Entry 8C41 (X-ray diffraction, 2.39 A resolution); this record covers chains A and B of the 6 polymer chains in the assembly.

Chain A (and B):
Name: Fused ParE30ParC55 CLEAVAGE COMPLEX of the TOPOISOMERASE IV
From: Streptococcus pneumoniae
Notes: EC 5.99.1.-; engineered mutation(s): Insertion of His at postion 648; chain B of this document is another copy of the same molecule, construct and numbering; everything in this record applies to it too
Amino-acid sequence (742 residues; numbered 403 to 1496; 352 numbers in that range are skipped by the numbering (no residue carries them; nothing is unmodelled there); the number before each row is that of its first residue):
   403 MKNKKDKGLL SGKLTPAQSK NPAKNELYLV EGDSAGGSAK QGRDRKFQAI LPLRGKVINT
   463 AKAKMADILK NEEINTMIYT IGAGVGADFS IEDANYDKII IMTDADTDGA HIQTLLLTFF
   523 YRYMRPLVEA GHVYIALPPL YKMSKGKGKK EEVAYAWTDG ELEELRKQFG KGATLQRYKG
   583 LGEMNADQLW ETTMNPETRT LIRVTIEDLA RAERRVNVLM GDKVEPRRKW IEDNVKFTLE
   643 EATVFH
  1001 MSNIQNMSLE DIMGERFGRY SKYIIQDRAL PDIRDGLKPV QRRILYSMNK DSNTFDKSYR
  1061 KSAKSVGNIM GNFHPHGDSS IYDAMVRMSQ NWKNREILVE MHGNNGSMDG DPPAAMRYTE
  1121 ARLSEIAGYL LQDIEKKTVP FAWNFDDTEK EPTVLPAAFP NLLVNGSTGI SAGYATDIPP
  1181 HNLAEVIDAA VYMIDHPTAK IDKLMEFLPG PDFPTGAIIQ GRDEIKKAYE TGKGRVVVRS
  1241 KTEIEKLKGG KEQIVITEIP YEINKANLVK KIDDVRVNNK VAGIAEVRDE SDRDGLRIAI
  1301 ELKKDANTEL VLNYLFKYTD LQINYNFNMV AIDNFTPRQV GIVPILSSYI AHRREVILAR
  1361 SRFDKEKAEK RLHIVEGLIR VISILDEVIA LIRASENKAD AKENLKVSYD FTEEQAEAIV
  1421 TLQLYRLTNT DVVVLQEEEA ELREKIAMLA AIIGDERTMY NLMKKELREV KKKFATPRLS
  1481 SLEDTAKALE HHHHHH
Not modelled in the structure: 403-414, 1487-1496
Metal / ion sites: Mg2+ site 1: Asp506, Asp508; Mg2+ site 2: Phe1316, Lys1317, Thr1319, Gln1322
Small-molecule neighbours: delafloxacin (TE9): Gly434, Asp435, Leu455, Arg456, Gly457, Ser1079

How chain A and chain B interact:
Contacting residue pairs (111):
  Gln420(A) - Asp1289(B)  hydrogen bond (side chain-backbone)
  Ser436(A) - Asn1104(B)  hydrogen bond (backbone-side chain)
  Ser436(A) - Ala1114(B)
  Ser436(A) - Ala1115(B)
  Ser436(A) - Tyr1118(B)
  Ser440(A) - Asn1104(B)
  Lys442(A) - Asp1111(B)  salt bridge
  Gln443(A) - Asn1104(B)  hydrogen bond
  Gln443(A) - Gly1106(B)
  Gln443(A) - Asp1111(B)  hydrogen bond
  Gln443(A) - Arg1293(B)
  Gly444(A) - Arg1293(B)  hydrogen bond (backbone-side chain)
  Arg445(A) - Arg1293(B)  hydrogen bond (backbone-side chain)
  Arg447(A) - Asp1289(B)  salt bridge
  Arg447(A) - Ser1291(B)  hydrogen bond (side chain-backbone)
  Lys544(A) - His1102(B)
  Lys547(A) - Arg1122(B)
  Gln578(A) - His1102(B)
  Gln578(A) - Glu1120(B)  hydrogen bond
  Gly584(A) - Gly1103(B)
  Glu585(A) - His1102(B)
  Glu585(A) - Tyr1118(B)
  Asn587(A) - His1102(B)
  Asn587(A) - Gly1103(B)  hydrogen bond (side chain-backbone)
  Asp589(A) - Arg1293(B)
  Gln590(A) - His1102(B)
  Trp592(A) - Arg1293(B)
  Lys1061(A) - Glu585(B)  salt bridge
  Ala1063(A) - Gly1067(B)
  Ala1063(A) - Met1070(B)  hydrophobic
  Lys1064(A) - Gly1067(B)
  Lys1064(A) - Asn1068(B)
  Lys1064(A) - Asn1072(B)  hydrogen bond
  Gly1067(A) - Ala1063(B)
  Gly1067(A) - Lys1064(B)
  Asn1068(A) - Lys1064(B)
  Asn1068(A) - Asn1068(B)
  Met1070(A) - Lys1061(B)
  Met1070(A) - Ala1063(B)  hydrophobic
  Met1070(A) - Arg1117(B)
  Asn1072(A) - Lys1064(B)  hydrogen bond
  Pro1075(A) - Lys1061(B)
  Gly1077(A) - Arg1117(B)
  Asp1078(A) - Arg1117(B)  salt bridge
  Ser1079(A) - Arg1117(B)  hydrogen bond
  His1102(A) - Lys544(B)
  His1102(A) - Glu585(B)
  His1102(A) - Asn587(B)
  His1102(A) - Gln590(B)
  Gly1103(A) - Gly584(B)
  Gly1103(A) - Met586(B)
  Asn1104(A) - Ser436(B)  hydrogen bond (side chain-backbone)
  Asn1104(A) - Gly439(B)
  Asn1104(A) - Ser440(B)
  Asn1104(A) - Gln443(B)  hydrogen bond
  Asn1104(A) - Gly584(B)
  Gly1106(A) - Gln443(B)
  Ser1107(A) - Gln443(B)
  Asp1111(A) - Lys442(B)  salt bridge
  Asp1111(A) - Gln443(B)  hydrogen bond
  Ala1114(A) - Ser436(B)
  Ala1115(A) - Ser436(B)  hydrogen bond (backbone-side chain)
  Met1116(A) - Met1116(B)  hydrophobic
  Arg1117(A) - Met1070(B)
  Arg1117(A) - Gly1077(B)
  Arg1117(A) - Asp1078(B)  salt bridge
  Arg1117(A) - Ser1079(B)  hydrogen bond
  Tyr1118(A) - Ser436(B)
  Tyr1118(A) - Glu585(B)
  Glu1120(A) - Gln578(B)  hydrogen bond
  Arg1288(A) - Gln420(B)
  Asp1289(A) - Gln420(B)
  Asp1289(A) - Arg447(B)  salt bridge
  Ser1291(A) - Arg447(B)  hydrogen bond (backbone-side chain)
  Arg1293(A) - Gln443(B)
  Arg1293(A) - Gly444(B)  hydrogen bond (side chain-backbone)
  Arg1293(A) - Arg445(B)  hydrogen bond (side chain-backbone)
  Arg1293(A) - Asp589(B)
  Arg1293(A) - Trp592(B)
  Asp1386(A) - Arg1393(B)  salt bridge
  Ile1389(A) - Ile1389(B)  hydrophobic
  Ile1389(A) - Arg1393(B)
  Ile1392(A) - Leu1424(B)
  Ile1392(A) - Thr1428(B)
  Arg1393(A) - Leu1385(B)
  Arg1393(A) - Asp1386(B)  salt bridge
  Arg1393(A) - Leu1427(B)
  Ser1395(A) - Thr1428(B)
  Asn1397(A) - Thr1428(B)
  Lys1398(A) - Tyr1425(B)
  Ile1419(A) - Leu1424(B)
  Val1420(A) - Leu1424(B)  hydrogen bond (backbone-backbone)
  Val1420(A) - Tyr1425(B)  hydrogen bond (backbone-backbone)
  Thr1421(A) - Gln1423(B)
  Leu1422(A) - Leu1422(B)
  Leu1422(A) - Gln1423(B)
  Leu1422(A) - Leu1424(B)  hydrogen bond (backbone-backbone)
  Gln1423(A) - Thr1421(B)
  Gln1423(A) - Leu1422(B)
  Leu1424(A) - Ile1392(B)
  Leu1424(A) - Ile1419(B)
  Leu1424(A) - Val1420(B)  hydrogen bond (backbone-backbone)
  Leu1424(A) - Leu1422(B)  hydrogen bond (backbone-backbone)
  Leu1424(A) - Leu1424(B)  hydrophobic
  Tyr1425(A) - Lys1398(B)
  Tyr1425(A) - Val1420(B)  hydrogen bond (backbone-backbone)
  Leu1427(A) - Arg1393(B)
  Thr1428(A) - Ile1392(B)
  Thr1428(A) - Ser1395(B)
  Thr1428(A) - Glu1396(B)
  Thr1428(A) - Asn1397(B)
Other interface residues (no listed pair), chain A (72 interface residues in all): Gly439, Asp446, Lys549, Met586, Ala588, Gly1071, Phe1145, Glu1290, Asp1294, Leu1385, Glu1396, Ala1401
Other interface residues (no listed pair), chain B (73 interface residues in all): Asp446, Ala588, Phe1055, Gly1071, His1076, Met1101, Ser1107, Asp1109, Arg1288, Glu1290, Asp1294, Ala1401

Overview:
The interface between chain A and chain B involves 72 residues on one side and 73 on the other, with 27
hydrogen bonds and 9 salt bridges. Polar pairs include Lys442(A)-Asp1111(B), Arg447(A)-Asp1289(B) and
Lys1061(A)-Glu585(B). Bound to chain A: delafloxacin.
Chain A and chain B are both Fused ParE30ParC55 CLEAVAGE COMPLEX of the TOPOISOMERASE IV (Streptococcus
pneumoniae); the structure, High resolution structure of the Streptococcus pneumoniae topoisomerase IV-DNA
complex with the novel fluoroquinolone Delafloxacin, was determined by X-ray diffraction, deposited together
with 8QMB and 8QMC.
